PDB entry 6IOK | electron microscopy, 3.64 A resolution | chains I and G of the 12 polymer chains in the assembly

# Chain I
Name: Multidrug resistance protein MexA
From: Pseudomonas aeruginosa PAO1
UniProt: P52477 (MEXA_PSEAE); residues 2-360 here correspond to UniProt positions 25-383 (UniProt number = residue number + 23)
Sequence (362 residues; each row starts with the number of its first residue; numbers below 1 keep their minus sign (Gly-1 is residue -1)):
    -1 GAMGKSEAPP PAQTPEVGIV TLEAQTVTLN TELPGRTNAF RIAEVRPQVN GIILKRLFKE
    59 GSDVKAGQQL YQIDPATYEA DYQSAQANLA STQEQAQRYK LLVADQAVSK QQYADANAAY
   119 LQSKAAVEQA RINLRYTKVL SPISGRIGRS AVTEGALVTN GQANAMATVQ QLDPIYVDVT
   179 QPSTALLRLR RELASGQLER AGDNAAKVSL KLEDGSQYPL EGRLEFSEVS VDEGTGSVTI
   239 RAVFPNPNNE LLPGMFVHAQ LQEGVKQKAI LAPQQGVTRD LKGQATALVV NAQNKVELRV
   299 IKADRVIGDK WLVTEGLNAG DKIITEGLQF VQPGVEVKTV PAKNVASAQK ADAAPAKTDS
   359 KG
Not modelled in the structure: -1 to 11, 341-360
Differences from the reference sequence: expression tag (-1 to 1)
What the authors report for this chain:
  - mutagenesis - L100D: abolished binding to Outer membrane protein OprM
  - mutagenesis - L100D: abolished growth in response to drug resistance
  - mutagenesis - R96A, L99D, D103A, Q104A: unchanged binding to Outer membrane protein OprM
  - mutagenesis - R96D, S107D: decreased binding to Outer membrane protein OprM
  - mutagenesis - R39D, S107D, R147D: decreased growth in response to drug resistance
  - self-association interface (contacts with another copy of this molecule); pairs are residue here / residue on that copy: Arg147-Glu226, Arg147, Glu152
  - mutagenesis - R39D, R147D: abolished binding to another copy of this molecule
  - mutagenesis - R34A, R34D, T233A, T233V, R277A, R277D: abolished binding to Multidrug resistance protein MexB (chain G)

# Chain G
Name: Multidrug resistance protein MexB
From: Pseudomonas aeruginosa PAO1
UniProt: P52002 (MEXB_PSEAE); numbering as in UniProt (aligned over 1-1046)
Sequence (1054 residues; row label = number of the first residue in the row):
     1 MSKFFIDRPI FAWVIALVIM LAGGLSILSL PVNQYPAIAP PAIAVQVSYP GASAETVQDT
    61 VVQVIEQQMN GIDNLRYISS ESNSDGSMTI TVTFEQGTDP DIAQVQVQNK LQLATPLLPQ
   121 EVQRQGIRVT KAVKNFLMVV GVVSTDGSMT KEDLSNYIVS NIQDPLSRTK GVGDFQVFGS
   181 QYSMRIWLDP AKLNSYQLTP GDVSSAIQAQ NVQISSGQLG GLPAVKGQQL NATIIGKTRL
   241 QTAEQFENIL LKVNPDGSQV RLKDVADVGL GGQDYSINAQ FNGSPASGIA IKLATGANAL
   301 DTAKAIRQTI ANLEPFMPQG MKVVYPYDTT PVVSASIHEV VKTLGEAILL VFLVMYLFLQ
   361 NFRATLIPTI AVPVVLLGTF GVLAAFGFSI NTLTMFGMVL AIGLLVDDAI VVVENVERVM
   421 AEEGLSPREA ARKSMGQIQG ALVGIAMVLS AVFLPMAFFG GSTGVIYRQF SITIVSAMAL
   481 SVIVALILTP ALCATMLKPI EKGDHGEHKG GFFGWFNRMF LSTTHGYERG VASILKHRAP
   541 YLLIYVVIVA GMIWMFTRIP TAFLPDEDQG VLFAQVQTPP GSSAERTQVV VDSMREYLLE
   601 KESSSVSSVF TVTGFNFAGR GQSSGMAFIM LKPWEERPGG ENSVFELAKR AQMHFFSFKD
   661 AMVFAFAPPS VLELGNATGF DLFLQDQAGV GHEVLLQARN KFLMLAAQNP ALQRVRPNGM
   721 SDEPQYKLEI DDEKASALGV SLADINSTVS IAWGSSYVND FIDRGRVKRV YLQGRPDARM
   781 NPDDLSKWYV RNDKGEMVPF NAFATGKWEY GSPKLERYNG VPAMEILGEP APGLSSGDAM
   841 AAVEEIVKQL PKGVGYSWTG LSYEERLSGS QAPALYALSL LVVFLCLAAL YESWSIPFSV
   901 MLVVPLGVIG ALLATSMRGL SNDVFFQVGL LTTIGLSAKN AILIVEFAKE LHEQGKGIVE
   961 AAIEACRMRL RPIVMTSLAF ILGVVPLAIS TGAGSGSQHA IGTGVIGGMV TATVLAIFWV
  1021 PLFYVAVSTL FKDEASKQQA SVEKGQLEHH HHHH
Not modelled in the structure: 1031-1054
Differences from the reference sequence: expression tag (1047-1054)

# How chain I and chain G interact
Pairs across the interface (6; chain I residue first):
  Pro32(I) with Glu733(G)
  Arg34(I) with Ala737(G), hydrogen bond (side chain-backbone); Leu738(G)
  Glu211(I) with Lys734(G), salt bridge
  Phe254(I) with Ala737(G), hydrophobic
  Gln327(I) with Pro851(G)
Other interface residues (no listed pair), chain I (6 interface residues in all): His256

# Summary
Chain I and chain G form an interface of 6 and 5 residues respectively, with 1 hydrogen bond and 1 salt
bridge. Polar contacts include Glu211(I)-Lys734(G) and Arg34(I)-Ala737(G). The paper reports that R34A, R34D
and T233A of chain I, among others, abolish binding to Multidrug resistance protein MexB (chain G); a
self-association interface involving Arg147(I) and Glu152(I); 15 substitutions were tested in all.
Here chain I is Multidrug resistance protein MexA and chain G is Multidrug resistance protein MexB, both from
Pseudomonas aeruginosa PAO1. Entry 6IOK (Cryo-EM structure of multidrug efflux pump MexAB-OprM (0 degree
state)) was determined by electron microscopy, deposited together with 6IOL.
